PDB entry 8ZJT | electron microscopy, 3.20 A resolution | chains G and I of the 10 polymer chains in the assembly

Chain G:
Name: Histone H2A type 1-B/E
From: Homo sapiens
Reference sequence: P04908 (H2A1B_HUMAN); residues 1-130 here = UniProt positions 1-130
Chain sequence (132 residues; each row starts with the number of its first residue; numbers below 1 keep their minus sign (Gly-1 is residue -1)):
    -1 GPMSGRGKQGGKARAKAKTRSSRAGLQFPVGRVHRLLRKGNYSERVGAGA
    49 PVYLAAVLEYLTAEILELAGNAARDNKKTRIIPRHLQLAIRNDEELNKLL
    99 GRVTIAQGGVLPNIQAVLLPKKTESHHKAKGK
Unresolved in the structure: -1 to 11, 25, 120-130
Construct notes: expression tag (-1 to 0)
UniProt features mapped onto this chain:
  - modified residue: Ser2 (N-acetylserine), Arg4 (Citrulline), Lys6 (N6-(2-hydroxyisobutyryl)lysine), Lys10 (N6-(2-hydroxyisobutyryl)lysine), Lys14 (N6-(beta-hydroxybutyryl)lysine), Lys37 (N6-(2-hydroxyisobutyryl)lysine), Lys75 (N6-(2-hydroxyisobutyryl)lysine), Lys76 (N6-(2-hydroxyisobutyryl)lysine), Lys96 (N6-(2-hydroxyisobutyryl)lysine), Gln105 (N5-methylglutamine), Lys119 (N6-(2-hydroxyisobutyryl)lysine), Lys120 (N6-crotonyllysine), Thr121 (Phosphothreonine), Lys126 (N6-crotonyllysine)
  - cross-link (Glycyl lysine isopeptide (Lys-Gly)): Lys14 (interchain with G-Cter in ubiquitin), Lys16 (interchain with G-Cter in ubiquitin), Lys120 (interchain with G-Cter in ubiquitin)
  - mutagenesis: Ser2 (S2A: Blocks the inhibition of transcription by RPS6KA5/MSK1)

Chain I:
Molecule: 147-nt DNA strand
From: synthetic construct
Sequence (147 nucleotides; each row starts with the number of its first residue):
     1 ATCCACACGTTACACGACGCTCTTCCGATCTTGGTTAGGGTGCAAGCATG
    51 ATCCCTTCGATGAATAGAGCCGACTGGGCATAGTAACGCGTGGGTTGGTG
   101 AGGTGGTTCACGGTCATGCCGCTTGGGTAAGCAGATCGGAAGAGGAT
Unresolved in the structure: 1, 141-147

Chain G / chain I interface:
Contacting residue pairs (17; chain G residue first):
  Arg12(G) - DG103(I)  base contact
  Arg12(G) - DT104(I)  hydrogen bond to the base
  Arg30(G) - DT108(I)  sugar contact
  Arg30(G) - DC109(I)  salt bridge to the phosphate
  His32(G) - DT99(I)  salt bridge to the phosphate
  Arg43(G) - DG98(I)  phosphate contact
  Arg43(G) - DT99(I)  phosphate contact
  Val44(G) - DG98(I)  sugar contact
  Val44(G) - DT99(I)  hydrogen bond to the phosphate
  Gly45(G) - DG98(I)  phosphate contact
  Ala46(G) - DG98(I)  hydrogen bond to the phosphate
  Lys76(G) - DC119(I)  phosphate contact
  Lys76(G) - DC120(I)  salt bridge to the phosphate
  Thr77(G) - DG118(I)  sugar contact
  Thr77(G) - DC119(I)  hydrogen bond to the phosphate
  Arg78(G) - DG118(I)  sugar contact
  Arg78(G) - DC119(I)  phosphate contact
Other interface residues (no listed pair), chain G (11 interface residues in all): Glu42

Overview:
The interface between chain G and chain I involves 11 residues on one side and 9 on the other, with 4 hydrogen
bonds and 3 salt bridges. Polar contacts include Arg12(G)-DT104(I), Val44(G)-DT99(I) and Ala46(G)-DG98(I).
Curated annotation (UniProt) lists one mutagenesis site on chain G.
Here chain G is Histone H2A type 1-B/E (Homo sapiens) and chain I is a 147-nt DNA strand (synthetic
construct). Entry 8ZJT (Structure of free nucleosome) was determined by electron microscopy, deposited
together with 8ZJR.
